PDB entry 3WU6 | X-ray diffraction, 1.80 A resolution | chains A and B of the 6 polymer chains in the assembly

# Chain A (and B)
Molecule: Lon protease
Organism: Escherichia coli
Notes: EC 3.4.21.53; fragment: c-terminal proteolytic domain; chain B of this document is another copy of the same molecule, construct and numbering; everything in this record applies to it too
UniProt: C9QQ79 (C9QQ79_ECOD1); numbering as in UniProt (aligned over 585-784)
Sequence (200 residues; each row starts with the number of its first residue):
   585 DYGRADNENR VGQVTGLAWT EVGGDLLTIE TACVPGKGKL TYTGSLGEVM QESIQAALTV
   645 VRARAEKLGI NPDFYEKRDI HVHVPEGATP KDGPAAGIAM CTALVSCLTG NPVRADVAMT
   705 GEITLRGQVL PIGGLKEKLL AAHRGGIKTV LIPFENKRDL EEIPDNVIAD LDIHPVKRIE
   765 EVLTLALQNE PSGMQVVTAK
Not modelled in the structure: 585-590, 776-784 (chain B: 585-592, 774-784)
Disulfides: C617-C691
Differences from the reference sequence: engineered mutation A679 (Ser in C9QQ79)

# How chain A and chain B interact
Contacting residue pairs (35):
  N591(A) - A647(B)
  N591(A) - R648(B)  hydrogen bond
  N591(A) - K651(B)
  N591(A) - L709(B)
  N591(A) - R710(B)  hydrogen bond (side chain-backbone)
  E592(A) - R710(B)
  V595(A) - L709(B)
  Q597(A) - R710(B)
  E614(A) - T708(B)
  E614(A) - L709(B)  hydrogen bond (side chain-backbone)
  E614(A) - R710(B)  hydrogen bond (side chain-backbone)
  A616(A) - T643(B)
  A616(A) - L709(B)
  V618(A) - R646(B)
  V618(A) - A647(B)  hydrophobic
  P619(A) - R646(B)  hydrogen bond (backbone-side chain)
  P619(A) - Y659(B)
  G620(A) - Y659(B)
  T625(A) - Q639(B)
  T627(A) - E636(B)
  T627(A) - Q639(B)
  G628(A) - E636(B)  hydrogen bond (backbone-side chain)
  S629(A) - V633(B)
  S629(A) - E636(B)  hydrogen bond (backbone-side chain)
  D663(A) - R646(B)  salt bridge
  H665(A) - Q639(B)
  H665(A) - A640(B)
  H665(A) - T643(B)  hydrogen bond
  H665(A) - L709(B)
  H667(A) - L709(B)
  P669(A) - E706(B)
  P669(A) - L714(B)  hydrophobic
  E670(A) - E706(B)
  G671(A) - V633(B)
  G671(A) - E706(B)  hydrogen bond (backbone-side chain)
Interface residues without a listed pair, chain A (22 interface residues in all): T615, K621, A672
Interface residues without a listed pair, chain B (18 interface residues in all): P678, I707, R762

# Summary
Chain A and chain B form an interface of 22 and 18 residues respectively, with 9 hydrogen bonds and 1 salt
bridge. Polar pairs include D663(A)-R646(B), N591(A)-R648(B) and N591(A)-R710(B).
Both chains are Lon protease (Escherichia coli). Entry 3WU6 (Oxidized E.coli Lon Proteolytic domain) was
determined by X-ray diffraction, deposited together with 3WU3, 3WU4 and 3WU5.
